Entry 6CAR (X-ray diffraction, 3.40 A resolution); this record covers chains A and I of the 23 polymer chains in the assembly.

# Chain A
Molecule: 16S Ribosomal RNA rRNA
Source organism: Thermus thermophilus HB8
Sequence (1517 nucleotides; row label = number of the first residue in the row; note: 42 numbers in that range are skipped by the numbering (no residue carries them; nothing is unmodelled there); a row labelled like 190A-190L holds insertion residues (190A, then the next letters in order)):
     5 UGGAGAGUCU GAUCCUGGCU CAGGGUGAAC GCUGGCGGCG UGCCUAAGAC AUGCAAGUCG
    65 UGCGGG
    73 CCGCGGGGUU UU
    88 ACUCCG
    95 UGGUC
   101 AGCGGCGGAC GGGUGAGUAA CGCGUGGGU
  129A G
   130 ACCUACCCGG AAGAGGGGGA CAACCCGGGG AAACUCGGGC UAAUCCCCCA UGUGGACCCG
   190 C
190A-190L CCCUUGGGGUGU
   191 GUCCAAAGGG CUUU
   216 GCCCGCUUCC GGAUGGGCCC GCGUCCCAUC AGCUAGUUGG UGGGGUAAUG GCCCACCAAG
   276 GCGACGACGG GUAGCCGGUC UGAGAGGAUG GCCGGCCACA GGGGCACUGA GACACGGGCC
   336 CCACUCCUAC GGGAGGCAGC AGUUAGGAAU CUUCCGCAAU GGGCGCAAGC CUGACGGAGC
   396 GACGCCGCUU GGAGGAAGAA GCCCUUCGGG GUGUAAACUC CUGAA
   442 CCCGGGACGA AACCCCCGAC GA
   474 GGGGACUGAC GGUACCGGG
   494 GUAAUAGCGC CGGCCAACUC CGUGCCAGCA GCCXCGGUAA UACGGAGGGC GCGAGCGUUA
   554 CCCGGAUUCA CUGGGCGUAA AGGGCGUGUA GGCGGCCUGG GGCGUCCCAU GUGAAAGACC
   614 ACGGCUCAAC CGUGGGGGAG CGUGGGAUAC GCUCAGGCUA GACGGUGGGA GAGGGUGGUG
   674 GAAUUCCCGG AGUAGCGGUG AAAUGCGCAG AUACCGGGAG GAACGCCGAU GGCGAAGGCA
   734 GCCACCUGGU CCACCCGUGA CGCUGAGGCG CGAAAGCGUG GGGAGCAAAC CGGAUUAGAU
   794 ACCCGGGUAG UCCACGCCCU AAACGAUGCG CGCUAGGUCU CUGGGUCU
   848 CCUGGGGGCC GAAGCUAACG CGUUAAGCGC GCCGCCUGGG GAGUACGGCC GCAAGGCUGA
   908 AACUCAAAGG AAUUGACGGG GGCCCGCACA AGCGGUGGAG CAUGUGGUUU AAUUCGAAGX
   968 AACGCGAAGA ACCUUACCAG GCCUUGACAU GCUAGG
 1003A G
  1004 AACCCGGGUG AAAGCCUGGG GUGCCCC
1030A-1030D GCGA
  1031 GGGGAGCCCU AGCACAGGUG CUGCAUGGCC GUCGUCAGCU CGUGCCGUGA GGUGUUGGGU
  1091 UAAGUCCCGC AACGAGCGCA ACCCCCGCCG UUAGUUGCCA GCGGUUCGGC CGGGCACUCU
  1151 AACGGGACUG CCCGCGAAA
  1171 GCGGGAGGAA GGAGGGGACG ACGUCUGGUC AGCAUGGCCC UUACGGCCUG GGCGACACAC
  1231 GUGCUACAAU GCCCACUACA AAGCGAUGCC ACCCGGCAAC GGGGAGCUAA UCGCAAAAAG
  1291 GUGGGCCCAG UUCGGAUUGG GGUCUGCAAC CCGACCCCAU GAAGCCGGAA UCGCUAGUAA
  1351 UCGCGGAUCA G
 1361A C
  1362 CAUGCCGCGG UGAAUACGUU CCCGGGCCUU GUACACACXG CCXGUXACGC CAUGGGAGCG
  1422 GGCUCUACCC GAAGUCGCCG GG
  1446 AGCCUACGGG
  1459 CAGGCGCCGA GGGUAGGGCC CGUGACUGGG GCGAAGUCGU AACAAGGUAG CUGUACCGGA
  1519 AGGUGCGGCU GGAUCACCUC CUUUCU
Disordered / not traced: 1533-1538
Construct notes: conflict C13 (U131313 in 55771382)
Modified / non-standard residues: PSU (pseudouridine-5'-monophosphate) at position 516, G7M (N7-methyl-guanosine-5'-monophosphate) at position 527, M2G (N2-dimethylguanosine-5'-monophosphate) at position 966, 5MC (5-methylcytidine-5'-monophosphate) at position 967, 2MG (2N-methylguanosine-5'-monophosphate) at position 1207, 5MC (5-methylcytidine-5'-monophosphate) at position 1400, 4OC (4n,o2'-methylcytidine-5'-monophosphate) at position 1402, 5MC (5-methylcytidine-5'-monophosphate) at position 1404, 5MC (5-methylcytidine-5'-monophosphate) at position 1407, UR3 (3-methyluridine-5'-monophoshate) at position 1498, MA6 (6N-dimethyladenosine-5'-monophoshate) at position 1518, MA6 (6N-dimethyladenosine-5'-monophoshate) at position 1519, PSU (pseudouridine-5'-monophosphate) at position 1540, PSU (pseudouridine-5'-monophosphate) at position 1541
Metal / ion sites: Mg2+ site 1 near G21 (its only coordinating residue here); Mg2+ site 2: C48, G115; Mg2+ site 3 near A59 (its only coordinating residue here); Mg2+ site 4: G61, U62; Mg2+ site 5: G70, U98; Mg2+ site 6: G107, G326; Mg2+ site 7: A109, G331; Mg2+ site 8: G117, G289; Mg2+ site 9: C121, G124, U125; Mg2+ site 10 near G146 (its only coordinating residue here); Mg2+ site 11 near A149 (its only coordinating residue here); Mg2+ site 12 near C175 (its only coordinating residue here); 90 more Mg2+ sites not listed
Small-molecule neighbours: Sisomicin (SIS; (1S,2S,3R,4S,6R)-4,6-diamino-3-{[(2S,3R)-3-amino-6-(aminomethyl)-3,4-dihydro-2H-pyran-2-yl]oxy}-2-hydroxycyclohexyl 3-deoxy-4-C-methyl-3-(methylamino)-beta-L-arabinopyranoside): 5MC_1404, G1405, U1406, 5MC_1407, A1408, C1409, G1491, A1493, G1494, U1495, C1496
What the authors report for this chain:
  - binding site for Sisomicin: G1405, U1406, G1491, A1493, G1494, U1495
  - conformationally variable residues (side-chain flip): A1492, A1493

# Chain I
Molecule: 30S ribosomal protein S9
Source organism: Thermus thermophilus (strain HB8 / ATCC 27634 / DSM 579)
UniProtKB: P80374 (RS9_THET8); numbering as in UniProt (aligned over 2-128)
Sequence (127 residues; row label = number of the first residue in the row):
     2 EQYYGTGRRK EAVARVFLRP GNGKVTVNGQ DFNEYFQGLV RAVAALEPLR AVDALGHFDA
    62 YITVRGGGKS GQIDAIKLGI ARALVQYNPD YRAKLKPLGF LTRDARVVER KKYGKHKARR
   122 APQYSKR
Metal / ion sites: Mg2+ near Val109 (its only coordinating residue here)

# Interface between chain A and chain I
Contacting residue pairs (113):
  G942(A) - Gln124(I)  hydrogen bond to the base
  U943(A) - Gln124(I)  hydrogen bond to the sugar
  M2G_966(A) - Lys127(I)  sugar contact
  C970(A) - Ser126(I)  hydrogen bond to the base
  C1116(A) - Val108(I)  sugar contact
  G1117(A) - Arg104(I)  hydrogen bond to the phosphate
  G1117(A) - Ala106(I)  sugar contact
  C1118(A) - Arg9(I)  salt bridge to the phosphate
  C1118(A) - Arg83(I)  hydrogen bond to the phosphate
  C1118(A) - Arg104(I)  salt bridge to the phosphate
  C1119(A) - Arg9(I)  salt bridge to the phosphate
  C1119(A) - Arg83(I)  salt bridge to the phosphate
  G1127(A) - Arg16(I)  hydrogen bond to the sugar
  G1127(A) - Arg66(I)  salt bridge to the phosphate
  C1128(A) - Arg16(I)  sugar contact
  C1128(A) - Arg66(I)  salt bridge to the phosphate
  C1129(A) - Tyr62(I)  hydrogen bond to the phosphate
  A1130(A) - Gln3(I)  hydrogen bond to the sugar
  A1130(A) - Phe18(I)  sugar contact
  A1130(A) - Arg20(I)  sugar contact
  A1130(A) - Tyr62(I)  sugar contact
  G1131(A) - Arg20(I)  salt bridge to the phosphate
  C1147(A) - Tyr5(I)  hydrogen bond to the sugar
  C1147(A) - Arg16(I)  hydrogen bond to the base
  U1148(A) - Thr7(I)  hydrogen bond to the phosphate
  U1148(A) - Arg9(I)  phosphate contact
  U1148(A) - Val14(I)  sugar contact
  U1148(A) - Arg16(I)  sugar contact
  C1149(A) - Arg9(I)  salt bridge to the phosphate
  C1149(A) - Val14(I)  phosphate contact
  G1177(A) - Lys97(I)  salt bridge to the phosphate
  G1178(A) - Arg93(I)  salt bridge to the phosphate
  G1178(A) - Lys97(I)  hydrogen bond to the base
  A1179(A) - Arg93(I)  salt bridge to the phosphate
  A1179(A) - Leu102(I)  sugar contact
  A1179(A) - Thr103(I)  phosphate contact
  A1179(A) - Arg104(I)  sugar contact
  A1180(A) - Thr103(I)  hydrogen bond to the phosphate
  G1186(A) - Lys113(I)  hydrogen bond to the phosphate
  G1186(A) - Arg120(I)  salt bridge to the phosphate
  G1187(A) - Arg111(I)  hydrogen bond to the sugar
  G1187(A) - Lys113(I)  salt bridge to the phosphate
  A1188(A) - Tyr114(I)  hydrogen bond to the phosphate
  C1230(A) - Arg128(I)  hydrogen bond to the sugar
  G1231(A) - Ser126(I)  phosphate contact
  U1232(A) - Gln124(I)  hydrogen bond to the phosphate
  U1232(A) - Tyr125(I)  phosphate contact
  G1233(A) - His117(I)  salt bridge to the phosphate
  G1233(A) - Pro123(I)  phosphate contact
  G1233(A) - Gln124(I)  hydrogen bond to the phosphate
  A1248(A) - Lys70(I)  hydrogen bond to the sugar
  C1249(A) - Tyr36(I)  sugar contact
  C1249(A) - Gly67(I)  sugar contact
  C1249(A) - Gly68(I)  hydrogen bond to the sugar
  C1249(A) - Gly69(I)  base contact
  C1249(A) - Lys70(I)  sugar contact
  C1249(A) - Gln73(I)  hydrogen bond to the sugar
  A1250(A) - Gly67(I)  phosphate contact
  A1250(A) - Gly68(I)  hydrogen bond to the phosphate
  A1251(A) - Glu12(I)  sugar contact
  A1251(A) - Gly67(I)  phosphate contact
  G1290(A) - Leu40(I)  sugar contact
  G1291(A) - Gln38(I)  sugar contact
  G1291(A) - Gly39(I)  sugar contact
  C1342(A) - Gln124(I)  sugar contact
  C1342(A) - Tyr125(I)  phosphate contact
  G1343(A) - Arg121(I)  hydrogen bond to the sugar
  G1343(A) - Ala122(I)  sugar contact
  G1343(A) - Tyr125(I)  phosphate contact
  C1344(A) - Lys116(I)  salt bridge to the phosphate
  C1344(A) - Arg120(I)  sugar contact
  C1344(A) - Ala122(I)  phosphate contact
  U1345(A) - Arg120(I)  salt bridge to the phosphate
  A1346(A) - Arg107(I)  base contact
  A1346(A) - Arg120(I)  salt bridge to the phosphate
  G1347(A) - Arg10(I)  hydrogen bond to the base
  G1347(A) - Arg107(I)  salt bridge to the phosphate
  G1347(A) - Val108(I)  sugar contact
  G1347(A) - Val109(I)  sugar contact
  G1347(A) - Glu110(I)  hydrogen bond to the phosphate
  U1348(A) - Glu110(I)  sugar contact
  U1348(A) - Arg120(I)  phosphate contact
  A1349(A) - Lys118(I)  salt bridge to the phosphate
  A1349(A) - Arg120(I)  hydrogen bond to the phosphate
  A1349(A) - Arg121(I)  hydrogen bond to the phosphate
  A1350(A) - Lys118(I)  phosphate contact
  A1350(A) - Arg121(I)  salt bridge to the phosphate
  U1351(A) - Lys118(I)  hydrogen bond to the base
  C1366(A) - His117(I)  salt bridge to the phosphate
  C1367(A) - Lys112(I)  salt bridge to the phosphate
  C1367(A) - Tyr114(I)  phosphate contact
  C1367(A) - Gly115(I)  hydrogen bond to the phosphate
  C1367(A) - Lys116(I)  phosphate contact
  G1368(A) - Arg111(I)  salt bridge to the phosphate
  G1368(A) - Lys112(I)  salt bridge to the phosphate
  G1368(A) - Lys113(I)  phosphate contact
  G1368(A) - Tyr114(I)  hydrogen bond to the phosphate
  C1369(A) - Arg111(I)  phosphate contact
  C1369(A) - Lys112(I)  hydrogen bond to the phosphate
  G1370(A) - Glu12(I)  sugar contact
  G1371(A) - Lys11(I)  phosphate contact
  G1371(A) - Glu12(I)  phosphate contact
  G1371(A) - Gly68(I)  phosphate contact
  G1371(A) - Gly69(I)  phosphate contact
  G1371(A) - Val109(I)  phosphate contact
  U1372(A) - Lys11(I)  salt bridge to the phosphate
  U1372(A) - Gly69(I)  phosphate contact
  U1372(A) - Lys70(I)  phosphate contact
  U1372(A) - Ser71(I)  hydrogen bond to the phosphate
  U1372(A) - Gly72(I)  hydrogen bond to the phosphate
  G1373(A) - Lys11(I)  hydrogen bond to the base
  G1373(A) - Arg42(I)  salt bridge to the phosphate
  G1373(A) - Ser71(I)  hydrogen bond to the phosphate
Other interface residues (no listed pair), chain A (55 interface residues in all): G941, C1189, A1252, U1292
Other interface residues (no listed pair), chain I (54 interface residues in all): Asp105

# In short
55 residues of chain A and 54 residues of chain I are in contact, with 36 hydrogen bonds and 26 salt bridges.
Polar pairs include G942(A)-Gln124(I), C970(A)-Ser126(I) and C1147(A)-Arg16(I). Ligands of chain A: Sisomicin.
From the paper: a binding site for Sisomicin at G1405(A), U1406(A) and G1491(A) among others; conformational
variability at A1492(A) and A1493(A).
Chain A is 16S Ribosomal RNA rRNA (Thermus thermophilus HB8) and chain I is 30S ribosomal protein S9 (Thermus
thermophilus (strain HB8 / ATCC 27634 / DSM 579)); the structure, Serial Femtosecond X-ray Crystal Structure
of 30S ribosomal subunit from Thermus thermophilus in complex with Sisomicin, was determined by X-ray
diffraction together with 6CAS from the same study.
